PDB entry 5L6C | X-ray diffraction, 2.60 A resolution | chains M and b of the 28 polymer chains in the assembly

Chain M:
Protein: Proteasome subunit beta type-7
Source organism: Saccharomyces cerevisiae (strain ATCC 204508 / S288c)
Notes: EC 3.4.25.1
UniProt: P30657 (PSB7_YEAST); residues -12 to 233 here correspond to UniProt positions 21-266 (UniProt number = residue number + 33)
Amino-acid sequence (246 residues; each row starts with the number of its first residue; numbers below 1 keep their minus sign (Thr-12 is residue -12)):
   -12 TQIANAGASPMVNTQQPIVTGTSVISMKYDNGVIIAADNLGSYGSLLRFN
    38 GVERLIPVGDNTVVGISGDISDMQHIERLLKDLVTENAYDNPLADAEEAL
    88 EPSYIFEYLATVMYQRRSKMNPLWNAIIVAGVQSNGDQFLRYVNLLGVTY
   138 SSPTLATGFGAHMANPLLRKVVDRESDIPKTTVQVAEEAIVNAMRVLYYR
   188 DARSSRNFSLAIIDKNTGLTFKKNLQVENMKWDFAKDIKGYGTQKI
Disordered / not traced: -12 to 0

Chain b:
Protein: Proteasome subunit beta type-1
Source organism: Saccharomyces cerevisiae (strain ATCC 204508 / S288c)
Notes: EC 3.4.25.1
UniProt: P38624 (PSB1_YEAST); residues 1-196 here correspond to UniProt positions 20-215 (UniProt number = residue number + 19)
Amino-acid sequence (196 residues; each row starts with the number of its first residue):
     1 TSIMAVTFKDGVILGADSRTTTGAYIANRVTDKLTRVHDKIWCCRSGSAA
    51 DTQAIADIVQYHLELYTSQYGTPSTETAASVFKELCYENKDNLTAGIIVA
   101 GYDDKNKGEVYTIPLGGSVHKLPYAIAGSGSTFIYGYCDKNFRENMSKEE
   151 TVDFIKHSLSQAIKWDGSSGGVIRMVVLTAAGVERLIFYPDEYEQL
UniProt features mapped onto this chain:
  - active site: Thr1 (Nucleophile)

Interface between chain M and chain b:
Pairs across the interface - 64 pairs, chain M then chain b:
  Ser32(M) with Trp165(b); Asp166(b); Gly167(b), hydrogen bond (backbone-backbone)
  Leu33(M) with Phe133(b), hydrophobic; Trp165(b)
  Leu34(M) with Lys164(b); Trp165(b), hydrogen bond (backbone-backbone); Gly167(b)
  Arg35(M) with Trp165(b)
  Phe146(M) with Ala24(b), hydrophobic; Tyr25(b)
  Tyr185(M) with Glu194(b), hydrogen bond
  Tyr186(M) with Ile26(b); Arg29(b)
  Arg187(M) with Ala24(b); Tyr25(b); Ile26(b), hydrogen bond (backbone-backbone); Ala27(b), hydrogen bond (side chain-backbone); Arg29(b)
  Asp188(M) with Ala24(b); Ile26(b)
  Ala189(M) with Arg19(b); Thr21(b); Ala24(b), hydrogen bond (backbone-backbone); Ile26(b); Gly167(b)
  Arg190(M) with Gly23(b), hydrogen bond (side chain-backbone); Ala24(b); Gly167(b); Ser168(b)
  Arg193(M) with Asp191(b), salt bridge; Glu194(b), salt bridge
  Lys218(M) with Arg29(b), hydrogen bond (backbone-side chain)
  Trp219(M) with Arg29(b); Gly171(b); Val172(b), hydrophobic; Tyr189(b); Pro190(b)
  Asp220(M) with Tyr189(b)
  Phe221(M) with Arg29(b); Val30(b), hydrophobic
  Ala222(M) with Val30(b), hydrophobic; Arg174(b), hydrogen bond (backbone-side chain)
  Lys223(M) with Ile187(b); Tyr189(b)
  Ile225(M) with Val30(b), hydrophobic; Arg174(b)
  Lys226(M) with Asp32(b); Arg185(b)
  Gly227(M) with Asp32(b), hydrogen bond (backbone-side chain)
  Tyr228(M) with Thr35(b); Arg45(b); Gln53(b), hydrogen bond (side chain-backbone); Ala56(b); Asp57(b), hydrogen bond
  Gln231(M) with Asp32(b); Leu34(b); Thr35(b); Arg36(b), hydrogen bond (side chain-backbone); Trp42(b); Arg185(b)
  Ile233(M) with Arg36(b); Trp42(b); Arg185(b), hydrogen bond (backbone-side chain)
Also at the interface, not in a pair above, chain M (26 interface residues in all): Asn37, Met150
Also at the interface, not in a pair above, chain b (35 interface residues in all): Asn28, Ile163

Summary:
The interface between chain M and chain b involves 26 residues on one side and 35 on the other; the contacts
include 14 hydrogen bonds and 2 salt bridges. Among the polar pairs are Arg193(M)-Asp191(b),
Arg193(M)-Glu194(b) and Tyr185(M)-Glu194(b).
Chain M is Proteasome subunit beta type-7 and chain b is Proteasome subunit beta type-1, both from
Saccharomyces cerevisiae (strain ATCC 204508 / S288c); the structure, Yeast 20S proteasome with mouse beta5i
(1-138) and mouse beta6 (97-111; 118-133) in complex with epoxyketone ..., was determined by X-ray diffraction
together with 5L52, 5L54, 5L55, 5L5A, 5L5B, 5L5D and 30 further entries from the same study.
